8XH1 - chain A; structure by X-ray diffraction, 1.70 A resolution.

[Chain A]
Protein: nowGFP
Organism: synthetic construct
Chain sequence (237 residues; row label = number of the first residue in the row; note: 2 numbers in that range are skipped by the numbering (no residue carries them; nothing is unmodelled there); numbering starts at 0):
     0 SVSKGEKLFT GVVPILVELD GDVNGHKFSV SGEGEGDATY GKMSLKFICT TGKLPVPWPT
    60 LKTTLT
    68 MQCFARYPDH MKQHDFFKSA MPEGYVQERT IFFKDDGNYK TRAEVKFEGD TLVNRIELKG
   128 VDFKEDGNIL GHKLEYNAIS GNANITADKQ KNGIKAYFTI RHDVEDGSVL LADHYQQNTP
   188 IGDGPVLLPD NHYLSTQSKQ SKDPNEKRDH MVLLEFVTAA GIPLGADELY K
Unresolved in the structure: 0-1, 232-238
Modified residues: Thr65 ([(4Z)-2-[(1R,2R)-1-amino-2-hydroxypropyl]-4-(1H-indol-3-ylmethylidene)-5-oxo-4,5-dihydro-1H-imidazol-1-yl]acetic acid; CRF)
Covalent attachments: covalent link Thr65-Met68
From the paper describing this entry:
  - interface residues: Tyr164, Asp180, Tyr182
  - conformationally variable residues (side-chain flip): Lys61

[In short]
From the paper: interface residues Tyr164, Asp180 and Tyr182; conformational variability at Lys61.
Chain A is nowGFP (synthetic construct); the structure, Orthorhombic crystal structure of green fluorescent
protein nowGFP at pH 9.0, was determined by X-ray diffraction (same publication as 8XH0 and 8XH2).
